Entry 6S6S (electron microscopy, 3.90 A resolution); this record covers chains D and H of the 8 polymer chains in the assembly.

[Chain D]
Name: Glutamate synthase [NADPH] large chain
Organism: Azospirillum brasilense
Notes: EC 1.4.1.13
UniProtKB: Q05755 (GLTB_AZOBR); residues -35 to 1479 here correspond to UniProt positions 1-1515 (UniProt number = residue number + 36)
Chain sequence (1515 residues; row label = number of the first residue in the row; numbers below 1 keep their minus sign (Met-35 is residue -35)):
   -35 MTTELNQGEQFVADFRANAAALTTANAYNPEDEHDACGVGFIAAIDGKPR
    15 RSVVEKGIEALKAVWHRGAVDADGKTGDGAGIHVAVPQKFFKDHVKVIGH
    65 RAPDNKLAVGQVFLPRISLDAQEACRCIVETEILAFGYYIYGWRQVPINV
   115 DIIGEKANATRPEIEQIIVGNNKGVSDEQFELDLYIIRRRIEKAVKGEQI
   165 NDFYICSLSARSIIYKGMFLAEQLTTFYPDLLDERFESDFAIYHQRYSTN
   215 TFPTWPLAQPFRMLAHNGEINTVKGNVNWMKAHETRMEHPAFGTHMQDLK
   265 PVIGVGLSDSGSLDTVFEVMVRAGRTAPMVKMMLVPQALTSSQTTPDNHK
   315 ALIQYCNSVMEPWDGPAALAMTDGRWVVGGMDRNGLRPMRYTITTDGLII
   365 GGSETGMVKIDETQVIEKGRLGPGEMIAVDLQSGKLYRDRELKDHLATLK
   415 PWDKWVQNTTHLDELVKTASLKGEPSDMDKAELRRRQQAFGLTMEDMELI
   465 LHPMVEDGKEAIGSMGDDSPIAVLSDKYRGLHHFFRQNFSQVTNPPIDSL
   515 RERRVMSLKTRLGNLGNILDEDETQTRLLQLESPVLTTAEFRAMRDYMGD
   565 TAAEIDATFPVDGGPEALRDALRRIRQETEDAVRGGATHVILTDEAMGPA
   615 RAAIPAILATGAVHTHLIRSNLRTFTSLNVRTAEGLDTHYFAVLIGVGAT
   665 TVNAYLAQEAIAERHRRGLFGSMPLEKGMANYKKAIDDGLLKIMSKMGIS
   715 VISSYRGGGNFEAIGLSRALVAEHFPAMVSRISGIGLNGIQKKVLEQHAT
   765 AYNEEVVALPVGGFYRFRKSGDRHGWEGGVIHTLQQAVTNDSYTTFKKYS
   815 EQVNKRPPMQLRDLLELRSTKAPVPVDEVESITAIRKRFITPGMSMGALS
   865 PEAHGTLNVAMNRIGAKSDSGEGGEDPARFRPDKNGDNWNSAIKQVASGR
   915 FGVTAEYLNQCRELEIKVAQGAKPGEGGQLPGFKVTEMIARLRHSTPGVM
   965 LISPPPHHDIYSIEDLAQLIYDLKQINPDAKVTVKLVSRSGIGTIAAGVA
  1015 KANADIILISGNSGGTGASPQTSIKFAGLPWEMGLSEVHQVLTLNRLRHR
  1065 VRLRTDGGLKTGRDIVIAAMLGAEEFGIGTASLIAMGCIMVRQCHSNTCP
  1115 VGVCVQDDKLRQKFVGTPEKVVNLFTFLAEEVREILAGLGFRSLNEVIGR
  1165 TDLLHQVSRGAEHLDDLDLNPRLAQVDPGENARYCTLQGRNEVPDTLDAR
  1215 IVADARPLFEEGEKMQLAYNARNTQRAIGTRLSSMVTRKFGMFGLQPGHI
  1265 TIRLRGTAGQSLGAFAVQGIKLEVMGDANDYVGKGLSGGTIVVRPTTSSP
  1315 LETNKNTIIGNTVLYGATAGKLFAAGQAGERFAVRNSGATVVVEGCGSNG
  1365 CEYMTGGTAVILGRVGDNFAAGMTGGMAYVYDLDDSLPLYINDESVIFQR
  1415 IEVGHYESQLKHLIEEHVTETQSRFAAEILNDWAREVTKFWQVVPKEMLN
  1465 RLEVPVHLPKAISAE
Disordered / not traced: -35 to 0, 437-440, 1473-1479
Ion coordination: 3Fe-4S cluster Fe: Cys1102, Cys1108, Cys1113
Residues lining bound ligands:
  - 3Fe-4S cluster (F3S): Met479, Gly1101, Cys1102, Ile1103, Met1104, Val1105, Arg1106, Gln1107, Cys1108, Cys1113, Val1117, Cys1118
  - FMN (flavin mononucleotide): Met479, Pro856, Gly857, Met858, Ser859, Ala862, Glu886, Gln909, Lys931, Lys999, Ser1027, Gly1028, Gly1029, Thr1030, Gly1031, Asp1070, Gly1071, Gly1072, Leu1073, Ile1092, Gly1093, Thr1094
Curated features (UniProtKB/Swiss-Prot):
  - active site: Cys1 (For GATase activity)
  - binding site (FMN): Leu1049 to Arg1106
  - binding site ([3Fe-4S] cluster): Cys1102, Cys1108, Cys1113

[Chain H]
Name: Glutamate synthase [NADPH] small chain
Organism: Azospirillum brasilense
Notes: EC 1.4.1.13
UniProtKB: Q05756 (GLTD_AZOBR); numbering as in UniProt (aligned over 1-482)
Chain sequence (482 residues; numbered 1 to 482; the number before each row is that of its first residue):
     1 MANQRMLGFVHTAQRMPDKRPAAERRQDFAEIYARFSDERANEQANRCSQ
    51 CGVPFCQVHCPVSNNIPDWLKLTSEGRLEEAYEVSQATNNFPEICGRICP
   101 QDRLCEGNCVIEQSTHGAVTIGSVEKYINDTAWDQGWVKPRTPSRELGLS
   151 VGVIGAGPAGLAAAEELRAKGYEVHVYDRYDRMGGLLVYGIPGFKLEKSV
   201 VERRVKLLADAGVIYHPNFEVGRDASLPELRRKHVAVLVATGVYKARDIK
   251 APGSGLGNIVAALDYLTTSNKVSLGDTVEAYENGSLNAAGKHVVVLGGGD
   301 TAMDCVRTAIRQGATSVKCLYRRDRKNMPGSQREVAHAEEEGVEFIWQAA
   351 PEGFTGDTVVTGVRAVRIHLGVADATGRQTPQVIEGSEFTVQADLVIKAL
   401 GFEPEDLPNAFDEPELKVTRWGTLLVDHRTKMTNMDGVFAAGDIVRGASL
   451 VVWAIRDGRDAAEGIHAYAKAKAEAPVAVAAE
Disordered / not traced: 1-5, 476-482
Ion coordination: 4Fe-4S cluster Fe site 1: Cys48, Ser49, Cys51, Cys56, Cys109; 4Fe-4S cluster Fe site 2: Cys60, Cys99, Cys105, Glu125
Residues lining bound ligands:
  - FAD (flavin-adenine dinucleotide): Ile98, Pro100, Gly155, Ala156, Gly157, Pro158, Ala159, Tyr177, Asp178, Arg179, Tyr180, Gly185, Leu186, Leu187, Gly190, Ile191, Pro192, Phe219, Glu220, Val221, Ala240, Thr241, Gly242, Tyr244, Asp300, Glu405, Gly442, Asp443, Ser449, Leu450, Val451, Ala454
  - 4Fe-4S cluster (SF4), molecule 1: Cys48, Ser49, Gln50, Cys51, Pro54, Phe55, Cys56, Ile66, Pro67, Leu70, Cys109, Val110, Ile111, Val119
  - 4Fe-4S cluster (SF4), molecule 2: Cys60, Pro61, Asn64, Ile66, Asn89, Cys95, Cys99, Leu104, Cys105, Ile121, Gly122, Glu125, Val452
Curated features (UniProtKB/Swiss-Prot):
  - binding site ([4Fe-4S] cluster): Cys95, Cys99, Cys105, Cys109

[Chain D / chain H interface]
Residue-residue contacts - 33 pairs, chain D then chain H:
  Glu459(D) with Asp68(H); Lys71(H)
  Glu462(D) with Lys71(H)
  Arg681(D) with Arg77(H); Glu80(H), salt bridge
  Leu683(D) with Arg77(H)
  Val775(D) with Asn65(H); Asp68(H)
  Arg780(D) with Gly52(H); Asp68(H), salt bridge
  Phe781(D) with Val53(H), hydrophobic; Pro54(H)
  Arg782(D) with Pro54(H); Gln57(H); Pro67(H); Asp68(H), salt bridge
  Lys783(D) with Gln57(H)
  Gly792(D) with Phe55(H)
  His796(D) with Phe55(H); Gln113(H)
  Ile1103(D) with Phe55(H); Val110(H), hydrophobic
  Met1104(D) with Gly52(H); Val53(H)
  Val1105(D) with Cys51(H), hydrophobic; Gly52(H)
  Thr1112(D) with Leu7(H)
  Pro1114(D) with Ser114(H); His116(H)
  Lys1123(D) with Val10(H), hydrogen bond (side chain-backbone)
  Leu1124(D) with His116(H)
  Lys1127(D) with Thr115(H); His116(H)
Other interface residues (no listed pair), chain D (23 interface residues in all): Trp790, Ile795, Gln1107, Val1115
Other interface residues (no listed pair), chain H (21 interface residues in all): Phe9, Gln50

[In short]
23 residues of chain D face 21 of chain H across their interface; the contacts include 1 hydrogen bond and 3
salt bridges. Polar pairs include Arg681(D)-Glu80(H), Arg780(D)-Asp68(H) and Arg782(D)-Asp68(H). Bound to
chain D: flavin mononucleotide and 3Fe-4S cluster.
Chain D is Glutamate synthase [NADPH] large chain and chain H is Glutamate synthase [NADPH] small chain, both
from Azospirillum brasilense; the structure, Structure of Azospirillum brasilense Glutamate Synthase in a4b4
oligomeric state, was determined by electron microscopy together with 6S6T, 6S6U and 6S6X from the same study.
